Entry 9DWK (electron microscopy, 4.30 A resolution (low resolution: residue-level contacts below are approximate; hydrogen-bond / salt-bridge calls are withheld)); this record covers chains C and J of the 12 polymer chains in the assembly.

[Chain C]
Name: Histone H2A type 1
Source organism: Homo sapiens
UniProt: P0C0S8 (H2A1_HUMAN); residues 1-129 here correspond to UniProt positions 2-130 (UniProt number = residue number + 1)
Chain sequence (129 residues; each row starts with the number of its first residue):
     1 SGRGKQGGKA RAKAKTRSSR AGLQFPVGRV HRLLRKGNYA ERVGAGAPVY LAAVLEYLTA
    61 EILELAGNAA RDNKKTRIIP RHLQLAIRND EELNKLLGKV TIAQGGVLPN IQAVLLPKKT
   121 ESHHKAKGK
Not modelled in the structure: 1-14, 120-129
Swiss-Prot annotation at these positions:
  - modified residue: Ser-1 (N-acetylserine), Arg-3 (Citrulline), Lys-5 (N6-(2-hydroxyisobutyryl)lysine), Lys-9 (N6-(2-hydroxyisobutyryl)lysine), Lys-13 (N6-(beta-hydroxybutyryl)lysine), Lys-36 (N6-(2-hydroxyisobutyryl)lysine), Lys-74 (N6-(2-hydroxyisobutyryl)lysine), Lys-75 (N6-(2-hydroxyisobutyryl)lysine), Lys-95 (N6-(2-hydroxyisobutyryl)lysine), Lys-99 (N6-glutaryllysine), Gln-104 (N5-methylglutamine), Lys-118 (N6-(2-hydroxyisobutyryl)lysine), Lys-119 (N6-crotonyllysine), Thr-120 (Phosphothreonine), Lys-125 (N6-crotonyllysine)
  - cross-link (Glycyl lysine isopeptide (Lys-Gly)): Lys-13 (interchain with G-Cter in ubiquitin), Lys-15 (interchain with G-Cter in ubiquitin), Lys-119 (interchain with G-Cter in ubiquitin)

[Chain J]
Molecule: 601 J strand (non-damaged strand)
Sequence (147 nucleotides; numbered 1 to 147; the number before each row is that of its first residue):
     1 ATCGGATGTA TATATCTGAC ACGTGCCTGG AGACTAGGGA GTAATCCCCT TGGCGGTTAA
    61 AACGCGGGGG ACAGCGCGTA CGTGCGTTTA AGCGGTGCTA GAGCTGTCTA CGACCAATTG
   121 AGCGGCCTCG GCACCGGGAT TCTCGAT
Not modelled in the structure: 1-21, 147

[Chain C / chain J interface]
Contacting residue pairs - 8 pairs, chain C then chain J:
  Arg-42(C) / DG112(J)
  Arg-42(C) / DA113(J)
  Val-43(C) / DG112(J)
  Val-43(C) / DA113(J)
  Lys-75(C) / DC132(J)
  Thr-76(C) / DG131(J)
  Thr-76(C) / DC132(J)
  Arg-77(C) / DC132(J)
Interface residues without a listed pair, chain C (9 interface residues in all): Pro-26, Glu-41, Gly-44, Ala-45
Interface residues without a listed pair, chain J (5 interface residues in all): DG122

[In short]
9 residues of chain C face 5 of chain J across their interface.
Here chain C is Histone H2A type 1 (Homo sapiens) and chain J is 601 J strand (non-damaged strand). Entry 9DWK
(DNA Polymerase Beta bound to a nucleosome containing a 1-nt gap at SHL-3.5) was determined by electron
microscopy.
